4HRD - chains Z and a of the 28 polymer chains in the assembly; structure by X-ray diffraction, 2.80 A resolution.

Chain Z:
Protein: Proteasome component C5
From: Saccharomyces cerevisiae
Notes: EC 3.4.25.1
Reference sequence: P23724 (PSB1_YEAST); residues 1-222 here correspond to UniProt positions 20-241 (UniProt number = residue number + 19)
Amino-acid sequence (222 residues; numbered 1 to 222; the number before each row is that of its first residue):
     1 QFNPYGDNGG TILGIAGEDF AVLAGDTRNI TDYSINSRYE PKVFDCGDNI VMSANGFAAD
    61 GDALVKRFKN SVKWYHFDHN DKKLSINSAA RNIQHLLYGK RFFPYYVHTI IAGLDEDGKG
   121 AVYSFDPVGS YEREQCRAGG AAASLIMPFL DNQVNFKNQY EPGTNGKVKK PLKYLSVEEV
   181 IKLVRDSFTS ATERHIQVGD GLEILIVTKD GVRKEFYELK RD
Small-molecule neighbours: Carmaphycin A, bound form (OV1; N-[(2S)-1-({(2S)-1-{[(2R,3S,4S)-1,3-dihydroxy-2,6-dimethylheptan-4-yl]amino}-4-[(R)-methylsulfinyl]-1-oxobutan-2-yl}amino)-3-methyl-1-oxobutan-2-yl]hexanamide): Tyr106, Asp126, Pro127, Val128

Chain a:
Protein: Proteasome component PRE4
From: Saccharomyces cerevisiae
Notes: EC 3.4.25.1
Reference sequence: P30657 (PSB4_YEAST); residues 1-233 here correspond to UniProt positions 34-266 (UniProt number = residue number + 33)
Amino-acid sequence (233 residues; row label = number of the first residue in the row):
     1 TQQPIVTGTS VISMKYDNGV IIAADNLGSY GSLLRFNGVE RLIPVGDNTV VGISGDISDM
    61 QHIERLLKDL VTENAYDNPL ADAEEALEPS YIFEYLATVM YQRRSKMNPL WNAIIVAGVQ
   121 SNGDQFLRYV NLLGVTYSSP TLATGFGAHM ANPLLRKVVD RESDIPKTTV QVAEEAIVNA
   181 MRVLYYRDAR SSRNFSLAII DKNTGLTFKK NLQVENMKWD FAKDIKGYGT QKI

Interface between chain Z and chain a:
Residue-residue contacts (39):
  Gln1(Z) with Thr1(a); Met107(a)
  Phe2(Z) with Arg104(a); Pro109(a), hydrophobic; Trp111(a), hydrophobic; Leu133(a), hydrophobic
  Asn3(Z) with Leu133(a)
  Pro4(Z) with Arg104(a), hydrogen bond (backbone-side chain); Met107(a), hydrophobic; Leu133(a)
  Tyr5(Z) with Arg104(a)
  Asn8(Z) with Val135(a)
  Asn29(Z) with Tyr137(a)
  Ser34(Z) with His149(a)
  Ile35(Z) with Arg156(a), hydrogen bond (backbone-side chain)
  Asn36(Z) with Tyr137(a); Ser139(a)
  Ser37(Z) with Ser138(a), hydrogen bond (side chain-backbone)
  Tyr39(Z) with Ser138(a)
  Glu40(Z) with Arg128(a), salt bridge; Tyr137(a); Ser138(a), hydrogen bond (side chain-backbone)
  Phe57(Z) with Arg104(a); Leu133(a); Val135(a), hydrophobic
  Ala59(Z) with Tyr101(a); Leu133(a); Gly134(a); Val135(a)
  Asp60(Z) with Tyr101(a), hydrogen bond; Arg104(a), salt bridge
  Asp62(Z) with Thr136(a)
  Ala63(Z) with Tyr101(a)
  Lys66(Z) with Glu94(a), salt bridge
  Phe103(Z) with Arg104(a); Ser105(a)
  Glu218(Z) with Arg161(a), salt bridge
  Arg221(Z) with Asp160(a), salt bridge; Arg161(a)
Other interface residues (no listed pair), chain Z (24 interface residues in all): Gly6, Tyr105
Other interface residues (no listed pair), chain a (23 interface residues in all): Leu132, Leu142, Ala148

Summary:
The interface between chain Z and chain a involves 24 residues on one side and 23 on the other, with 5
hydrogen bonds and 5 salt bridges. Polar contacts include Glu40(Z)-Arg128(a), Asp60(Z)-Arg104(a) and
Lys66(Z)-Glu94(a). Bound to chain Z: Carmaphycin A, bound form.
Chain Z is Proteasome component C5 and chain a is Proteasome component PRE4, both from Saccharomyces
cerevisiae; the structure, Crystal structure of yeast 20S proteasome in complex with the natural product
carmaphycin A, was determined by X-ray diffraction, deposited together with 4LTC, 4HNP and 4HRC.
